PDB entry 6GEN | electron microscopy, 3.60 A resolution | chains F and J of the 20 polymer chains in the assembly

== Chain F ==
Protein: Histone H2A.1
From: Saccharomyces cerevisiae (strain ATCC 204508 / S288c)
UniProtKB: P04911 (H2A1_YEAST); residues 0-131 here correspond to UniProt positions 1-132 (UniProt number = residue number + 1)
Sequence (132 residues; row label = number of the first residue in the row; numbering starts at 0):
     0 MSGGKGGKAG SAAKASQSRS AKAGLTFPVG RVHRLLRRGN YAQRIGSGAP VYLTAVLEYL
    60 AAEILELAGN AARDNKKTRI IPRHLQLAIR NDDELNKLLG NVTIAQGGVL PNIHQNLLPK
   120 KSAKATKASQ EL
Disordered / not traced: 0-16, 118-131
Swiss-Prot annotation at these positions:
  - motif: Ser128, Gln129 ([ST]-Q motif)
  - site: Lys119 (Not ubiquitinated)
  - modified residue: Ser1 (N-acetylserine), Lys4 (N6-acetyllysine), Lys7 (N6-acetyllysine), Lys13 (N6-succinyllysine), Lys21 (N6-succinyllysine), Gln105 (N5-methylglutamine), Lys119 (N6-malonyllysine), Ser128 (Phosphoserine)
  - cross-link: Lys126 (Glycyl lysine isopeptide (Lys-Gly) (interchain with G-Cter in SUMO))

== Chain J ==
Molecule: 173-nt DNA strand
From: synthetic construct
Sequence (173 nucleotides; numbered -76 to 96; the number before each row is that of its first residue; numbers below 1 keep their minus sign (DT-76 is residue -76)):
   -76 TGCACAGGAT GTATATATCT GACACGTGCC TGGAGACTAG GGAGTAATCC CCTTGGCGGT
   -16 TAAAACGCGG GGGACAGCGC GTACGTGCGT TTAAGCGGTG CTAGAGCTGT CTACGACCAA
    44 TTGAGCGGCC TCGGCACCGG GATTCTCCAG GGCGGCCGCG GATGCATTAA TGC

== How chain F and chain J interact ==
Contacting residue pairs (10; chain F residue first):
  Ser17(F) - DG-44(J)  phosphate contact
  Arg18(F) - DG-44(J)  salt bridge to the phosphate
  Gly29(F) - DG-45(J)  phosphate contact
  Arg30(F) - DT-46(J)  hydrogen bond to the phosphate
  Arg30(F) - DG-45(J)  salt bridge to the phosphate
  Arg33(F) - DT-46(J)  phosphate contact
  Arg33(F) - DG-45(J)  salt bridge to the phosphate
  Arg43(F) - DG-36(J)  sugar contact
  Arg78(F) - DA-55(J)  phosphate contact
  Arg78(F) - DC-54(J)  salt bridge to the phosphate
Interface residues without a listed pair, chain F (9 interface residues in all): Lys21, Val28
Interface residues without a listed pair, chain J (7 interface residues in all): DA-43

== In short ==
The interface between chain F and chain J involves 9 residues on one side and 7 on the other, with 1 hydrogen
bond and 4 salt bridges. Polar pairs include Arg30(F)-DT-46(J), Arg18(F)-DG-44(J) and Arg30(F)-DG-45(J).
Here chain F is Histone H2A.1 (Saccharomyces cerevisiae (strain ATCC 204508 / S288c)) and chain J is a 173-nt
DNA strand (synthetic construct). Entry 6GEN (Chromatin remodeller-nucleosome complex at 4.5 A resolution) was
determined by electron microscopy, deposited together with 6GEJ.
